4F3O - chains A and B of the 3 polymer chains in the assembly; structure by X-ray diffraction, 1.57 A resolution.

# Chain A
Protein: DNA polymerase
Organism: Geobacillus kaustophilus
Notes: EC 2.7.7.7
UniProtKB: Q5KWC1 (Q5KWC1_GEOKA); residues 285-876 here correspond to UniProt positions 287-878 (UniProt number = residue number + 2)
Chain sequence (592 residues; each row starts with the number of its first residue):
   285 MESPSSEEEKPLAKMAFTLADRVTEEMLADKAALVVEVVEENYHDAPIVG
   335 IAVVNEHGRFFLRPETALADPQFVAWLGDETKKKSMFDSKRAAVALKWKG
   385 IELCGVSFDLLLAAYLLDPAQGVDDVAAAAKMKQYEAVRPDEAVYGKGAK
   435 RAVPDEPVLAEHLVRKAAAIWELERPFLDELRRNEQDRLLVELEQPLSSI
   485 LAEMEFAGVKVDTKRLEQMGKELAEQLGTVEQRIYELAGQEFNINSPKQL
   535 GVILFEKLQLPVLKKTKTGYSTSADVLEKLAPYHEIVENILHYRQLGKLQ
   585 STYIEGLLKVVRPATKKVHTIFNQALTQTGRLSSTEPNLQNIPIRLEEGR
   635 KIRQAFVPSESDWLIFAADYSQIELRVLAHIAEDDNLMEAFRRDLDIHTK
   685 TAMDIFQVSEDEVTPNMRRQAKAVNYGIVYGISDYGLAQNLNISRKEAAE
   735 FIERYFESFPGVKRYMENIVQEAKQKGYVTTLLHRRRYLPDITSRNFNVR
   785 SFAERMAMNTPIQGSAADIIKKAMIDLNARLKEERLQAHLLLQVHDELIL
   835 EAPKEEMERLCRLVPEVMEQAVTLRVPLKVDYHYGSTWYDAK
Unresolved in the structure: 285-296, 687-699, 876
Construct notes: engineered mutation Ala-598 (Asp600 in Q5KWC1), Tyr-710 (Phe712 in Q5KWC1)
Bound ions: Mn2+ near Tyr-654 (its only coordinating residue here)

# Chain B
Molecule: 9-nt DNA strand
Sequence (9 nucleotides; numbered 21 to 29; the number before each row is that of its first residue):
    21 CCTGACTCX
Modified residues: 2DT (3'-deoxythymidine-5'-monophosphate) at position 29

# Interface between chain A and chain B
Residue-residue contacts (33):
  Pro-531(A) / DG24(B)  phosphate contact
  Pro-531(A) / DA25(B)  sugar contact
  Thr-550(A) / DG24(B)  hydrogen bond to the phosphate
  Lys-551(A) / DT23(B)  salt bridge to the phosphate
  Lys-551(A) / DG24(B)  phosphate contact
  Thr-552(A) / DT23(B)  phosphate contact
  Thr-552(A) / DG24(B)  hydrogen bond to the phosphate
  Ser-555(A) / DA25(B)  phosphate contact
  Thr-556(A) / DA25(B)  hydrogen bond to the phosphate
  Ser-557(A) / DA25(B)  phosphate contact
  Ala-558(A) / DC26(B)  hydrogen bond to the phosphate
  Leu-575(A) / DC26(B)  phosphate contact
  Arg-578(A) / DA25(B)  hydrogen bond to the phosphate
  Arg-578(A) / DC26(B)  salt bridge to the phosphate
  Gln-579(A) / DC26(B)  phosphate contact
  Gln-579(A) / DT27(B)  phosphate contact
  Lys-582(A) / DC26(B)  base contact
  Tyr-587(A) / DT27(B)  hydrogen bond to the sugar
  Arg-615(A) / 2DT_29(B)  base contact
  Gln-624(A) / DC28(B)  sugar contact
  Asn-625(A) / DT27(B)  hydrogen bond to the base
  Asn-625(A) / DC28(B)  sugar contact
  Ile-626(A) / DC28(B)  sugar contact
  Pro-627(A) / DT27(B)  phosphate contact
  Pro-627(A) / DC28(B)  phosphate contact
  Ile-628(A) / DC28(B)  hydrogen bond to the phosphate
  Ile-628(A) / 2DT_29(B)  phosphate contact
  Arg-629(A) / DT27(B)  salt bridge to the phosphate
  Arg-629(A) / DC28(B)  salt bridge to the phosphate
  Val-828(A) / 2DT_29(B)  sugar contact
  His-829(A) / 2DT_29(B)  sugar contact
  Asp-830(A) / 2DT_29(B)  sugar contact
  Glu-831(A) / 2DT_29(B)  phosphate contact
Interface residues without a listed pair, chain A (26 interface residues in all): Tyr-554, Arg-637

# Overview
26 residues of chain A face 7 of chain B across their interface; the contacts include 8 hydrogen bonds and 4
salt bridges. Among the polar pairs are Asn-625(A)/DT27(B), Tyr-587(A)/DT27(B) and Thr-550(A)/DG24(B).
Here chain A is DNA polymerase (Geobacillus kaustophilus) and chain B is a 9-nt DNA strand. Entry 4F3O (DNA
Polymerase I Large Fragment Complex 5) was determined by X-ray diffraction.
